3SND - chains A and B of the 4 polymer chains in the assembly; structure by X-ray diffraction, 1.89 A resolution.

[Chain A (and B)]
Molecule: 3C-like proteinase
Organism: SARS coronavirus
Notes: EC 3.4.22.-; chain B of this document is another copy of the same molecule, construct and numbering; everything in this record applies to it too
UniProtKB: P0C6U8 (R1A_CVHSA); residues 1-306 here correspond to UniProt positions 3241-3546 (UniProt number = residue number + 3240)
Amino-acid sequence (306 residues; numbered 1 to 306; the number before each row is that of its first residue):
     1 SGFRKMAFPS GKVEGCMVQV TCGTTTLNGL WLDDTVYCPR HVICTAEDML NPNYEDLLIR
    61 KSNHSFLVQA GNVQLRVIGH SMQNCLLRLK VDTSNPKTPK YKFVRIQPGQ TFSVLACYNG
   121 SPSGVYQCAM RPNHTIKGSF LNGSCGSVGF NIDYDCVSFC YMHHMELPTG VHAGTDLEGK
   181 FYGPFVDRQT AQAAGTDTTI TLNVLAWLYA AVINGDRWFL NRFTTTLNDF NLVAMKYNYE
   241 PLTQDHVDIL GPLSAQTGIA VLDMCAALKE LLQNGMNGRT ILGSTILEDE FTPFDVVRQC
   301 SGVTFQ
Curated features (UniProtKB/Swiss-Prot):
  - active site (For 3CL-PRO activity): His-41, Cys-145
  - site: Gln-306 (Cleavage)
Reported in the primary citation:
  - binding site for Peptide aldehyde inhibitor Ac-ESTLQ-H: Cys-145, His-163
  - catalytic residues: His-41, Cys-145 (citing earlier work)

[Interface between chain A and chain B]
Contacting residue pairs - 82 pairs, chain A then chain B:
  Ser-1(A) / Gly-138(B)
  Ser-1(A) / Ser-139(B)
  Ser-1(A) / Phe-140(B)  hydrogen bond (backbone-backbone)
  Ser-1(A) / Glu-166(B)  hydrogen bond (backbone-side chain)
  Ser-1(A) / Gly-170(B)
  Ser-1(A) / His-172(B)  hydrogen bond (backbone-side chain)
  Gly-2(A) / Gly-138(B)
  Gly-2(A) / Ser-139(B)  hydrogen bond (backbone-side chain)
  Phe-3(A) / Gly-138(B)
  Arg-4(A) / Tyr-126(B)
  Arg-4(A) / Gln-127(B)  hydrogen bond (side chain-backbone)
  Arg-4(A) / Cys-128(B)
  Arg-4(A) / Lys-137(B)  hydrogen bond (side chain-backbone)
  Arg-4(A) / Gly-138(B)
  Arg-4(A) / Ser-139(B)
  Arg-4(A) / Glu-290(B)  salt bridge
  Met-6(A) / Gly-124(B)
  Met-6(A) / Val-125(B)
  Met-6(A) / Tyr-126(B)  hydrophobic
  Met-6(A) / Ser-139(B)
  Ala-7(A) / Gly-124(B)
  Ala-7(A) / Val-125(B)  hydrogen bond (backbone-backbone)
  Phe-8(A) / Val-125(B)
  Pro-9(A) / Ser-10(B)
  Pro-9(A) / Glu-14(B)
  Pro-9(A) / Leu-115(B)  hydrophobic
  Pro-9(A) / Pro-122(B)
  Pro-9(A) / Ser-123(B)
  Pro-9(A) / Gly-124(B)
  Ser-10(A) / Pro-9(B)
  Ser-10(A) / Ser-10(B)  hydrogen bond (side chain-backbone)
  Ser-10(A) / Glu-14(B)  hydrogen bond (backbone-side chain)
  Gly-11(A) / Gly-11(B)
  Gly-11(A) / Glu-14(B)  hydrogen bond (backbone-side chain)
  Glu-14(A) / Pro-9(B)
  Glu-14(A) / Ser-10(B)  hydrogen bond (side chain-backbone)
  Glu-14(A) / Gly-11(B)  hydrogen bond (side chain-backbone)
  Tyr-118(A) / Gly-302(B)
  Tyr-118(A) / Thr-304(B)
  Ser-121(A) / Thr-304(B)
  Ser-121(A) / Phe-305(B)
  Pro-122(A) / Pro-9(B)  hydrophobic
  Pro-122(A) / Thr-304(B)
  Pro-122(A) / Phe-305(B)  hydrogen bond (backbone-backbone)
  Ser-123(A) / Pro-9(B)
  Ser-123(A) / Val-303(B)  hydrogen bond (side chain-backbone)
  Ser-123(A) / Phe-305(B)
  Gly-124(A) / Met-6(B)
  Gly-124(A) / Ala-7(B)
  Gly-124(A) / Pro-9(B)
  Val-125(A) / Met-6(B)
  Val-125(A) / Ala-7(B)  hydrogen bond (backbone-backbone)
  Val-125(A) / Phe-8(B)
  Val-125(A) / Val-125(B)  hydrophobic
  Tyr-126(A) / Arg-4(B)
  Tyr-126(A) / Lys-5(B)
  Gln-127(A) / Arg-4(B)  hydrogen bond (backbone-side chain)
  Cys-128(A) / Arg-4(B)
  Lys-137(A) / Arg-4(B)  hydrogen bond (backbone-side chain)
  Gly-138(A) / Ser-1(B)
  Gly-138(A) / Gly-2(B)
  Ser-139(A) / Ser-1(B)
  Ser-139(A) / Gly-2(B)
  Ser-139(A) / Arg-4(B)
  Ser-139(A) / Met-6(B)
  Ser-139(A) / Gln-299(B)  hydrogen bond
  Phe-140(A) / Ser-1(B)  hydrogen bond (backbone-backbone)
  Leu-141(A) / Gln-299(B)
  Leu-141(A) / Cys-300(B)
  Leu-141(A) / Ser-301(B)
  Leu-141(A) / Gly-302(B)
  Glu-166(A) / Ser-1(B)  hydrogen bond
  Gly-170(A) / Ser-1(B)
  His-172(A) / Ser-1(B)
  Thr-285(A) / Ile-286(B)
  Ile-286(A) / Thr-285(B)
  Glu-290(A) / Arg-4(B)  salt bridge
  Arg-298(A) / Ser-123(B)  hydrogen bond (side chain-backbone)
  Gln-299(A) / Ser-139(B)  hydrogen bond
  Gln-299(A) / Leu-141(B)
  Cys-300(A) / Leu-141(B)
  Ser-301(A) / Leu-141(B)
Also at the interface, not in a pair above, chain A (39 interface residues in all): Lys-5, Lys-12, Leu-115, Ala-116
Also at the interface, not in a pair above, chain B (39 interface residues in all): Phe-3, Arg-298

[Overview]
The chain A/chain B interface involves 39 residues from each chain, with 22 hydrogen bonds and 2 salt bridges.
Polar contacts include Arg-4(A)/Glu-290(B), Ser-1(A)/Glu-166(B) and Ser-1(A)/His-172(B). From the paper:
catalytic residues His-41(A) and Cys-145(A); a binding site for Peptide aldehyde inhibitor Ac-ESTLQ-H at
Cys-145(A) and His-163(A).
Both chains are 3C-like proteinase (SARS coronavirus). Entry 3SND (Crystal structure of SARS coronavirus main
protease complexed with Ac-ESTLQ-H (cocrystallization)) was determined by X-ray diffraction (same publication
as 3SN8, 3SNA, 3SNB, 3SNC and 3SNE).
